Entry 9I5H (electron microscopy, 2.70 A resolution); this record covers chains O and Q of the 17 polymer chains in the assembly.

[Chain O (and Q)]
Name: Flagellin
Source organism: Litorilinea aerophila
Notes: chain Q of this document is another copy of the same molecule, construct and numbering; everything in this record applies to it too
UniProt: A0A540VDN8 (A0A540VDN8_9CHLR); residues -1 to 181 here correspond to UniProt positions 29-211 (UniProt number = residue number + 30)
Amino-acid sequence (183 residues; numbered -1 to 181; the number before each row is that of its first residue; numbers below 1 keep their minus sign (Ile-1 is residue -1)):
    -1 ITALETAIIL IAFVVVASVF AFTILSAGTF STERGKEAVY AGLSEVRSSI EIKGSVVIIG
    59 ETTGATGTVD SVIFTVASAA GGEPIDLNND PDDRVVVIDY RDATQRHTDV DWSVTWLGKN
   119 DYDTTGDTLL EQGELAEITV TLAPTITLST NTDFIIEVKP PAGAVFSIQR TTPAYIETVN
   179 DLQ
What the authors report for this chain:
  - post-translational modification sites: Thr64, Thr143

[Chain O / chain Q interface]
Residue-residue contacts - 7 pairs, chain O then chain Q:
  Gly161(O) with Phe20(Q)
  Ala162(O) with Thr27(Q)
  Phe164(O) with Thr27(Q)
  Gln167(O) with Arg32(Q)
  Arg168(O) with Glu31(Q), salt bridge
  Tyr173(O) with Thr123(Q)
  Gln181(O) with Tyr38(Q)
Other interface residues (no listed pair), chain O (16 interface residues in all): Ser29, Gly33, Ala36, Val37, Glu43, Val44, Ser47, Val163, Ala172
Other interface residues (no listed pair), chain Q (19 interface residues in all): Leu2, Ala5, Leu8, Ile9, Val12, Ser16, Ala19, Leu23, Ser24, Phe28, Lys34, Asp84, Asp125

[In short]
16 residues of chain O and 19 residues of chain Q are in contact; the contacts include 1 salt bridge. The
salt-bridged pair is Arg168(O)-Glu31(Q). The paper reports modification sites Thr64(O) and Thr143(O).
Chain O and chain Q are both Flagellin (Litorilinea aerophila); the structure, Structure of the bacterial
archaellum from L. aerophila, was determined by electron microscopy (same publication as 9R50).
